4I6M - chains B and C of the 4 polymer chains in the assembly; structure by X-ray diffraction, 2.80 A resolution.

[Chain B]
Molecule: Actin-like protein ARP9
From: Saccharomyces cerevisiae
UniProt: Q05123 (ARP9_YEAST); numbering as in UniProt; present here: 1-246, 275-467
Amino-acid sequence (439 residues; numbered 1 to 467; 28 numbers in that range are skipped by the numbering (no residue carries them; nothing is unmodelled there); the number before each row is that of its first residue):
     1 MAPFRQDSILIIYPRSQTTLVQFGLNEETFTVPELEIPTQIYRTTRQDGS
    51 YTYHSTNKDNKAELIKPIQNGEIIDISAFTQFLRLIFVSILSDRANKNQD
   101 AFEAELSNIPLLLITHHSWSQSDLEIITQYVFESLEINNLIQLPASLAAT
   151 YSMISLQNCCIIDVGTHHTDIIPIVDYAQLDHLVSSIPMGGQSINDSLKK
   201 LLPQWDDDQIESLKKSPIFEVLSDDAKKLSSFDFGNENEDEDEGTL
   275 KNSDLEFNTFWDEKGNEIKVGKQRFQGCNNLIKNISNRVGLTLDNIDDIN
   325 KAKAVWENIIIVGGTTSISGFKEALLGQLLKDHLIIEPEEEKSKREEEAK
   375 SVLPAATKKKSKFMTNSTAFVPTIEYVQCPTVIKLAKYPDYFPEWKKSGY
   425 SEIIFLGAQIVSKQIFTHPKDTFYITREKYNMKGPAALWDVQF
Disordered / not traced: 1-2, 224-246, 376-393
Modified / non-standard residues: Mse1, Mse388 (selenomethionine); Mse153, Mse189, Mse456 (selenomethionine; parent Met)

[Chain C]
Molecule: Actin-like protein ARP9
From: Saccharomyces cerevisiae
Notes: EC 3.6.4.-; fragment: HSA domain residues 575-667
UniProt: P22082 (SNF2_YEAST); residue numbers follow UniProt; this construct covers 575-667
Amino-acid sequence (106 residues; numbered 562 to 667; the number before each row is that of its first residue):
   562 MGHHHHHHHHHHGNVQDALLTNQLYKNHELLKLERKKTEAVARLKSMNKS
   612 AINQYNRRQDKKNKRLKFGHRLIATHTNLERDEQKRAEKKAKERLQALKA
   662 NDEEAY
Disordered / not traced: 562-591, 661-667
Sequence notes: expression tag (562-574)
Modified / non-standard residues: Mse562 (selenomethionine); Mse608 (selenomethionine; parent Met)

[Chain B / chain C interface]
Residue-residue contacts (36; chain B residue first):
  E28(B) - R647(C)
  Y151(B) - F629(C)
  Y151(B) - L633(C)  hydrophobic
  Y151(B) - H637(C)  hydrogen bond (backbone-side chain)
  S152(B) - H637(C)
  I154(B) - H637(C)
  S155(B) - G630(C)  hydrogen bond (side chain-backbone)
  S155(B) - L633(C)
  S155(B) - I634(C)
  Q157(B) - L627(C)
  Q157(B) - H631(C)  hydrogen bond
  D176(B) - K623(C)  salt bridge
  D176(B) - R626(C)  hydrogen bond (backbone-side chain)
  Y177(B) - R626(C)
  Y177(B) - L627(C)  hydrophobic
  Y177(B) - G630(C)  hydrogen bond (side chain-backbone)
  Y177(B) - H631(C)
  Y177(B) - I634(C)
  A178(B) - R626(C)
  Y415(B) - H637(C)  hydrogen bond
  Y415(B) - E641(C)
  Y415(B) - E644(C)
  F416(B) - H637(C)
  F416(B) - L640(C)  hydrophobic
  P417(B) - E644(C)
  I434(B) - L633(C)  hydrophobic
  I434(B) - H637(C)
  Q438(B) - R632(C)
  Q438(B) - L633(C)
  Q438(B) - T636(C)  hydrogen bond
  I439(B) - F629(C)  hydrophobic
  F447(B) - K625(C)
  F447(B) - F629(C)  hydrophobic
  D464(B) - K622(C)
  Q466(B) - K622(C)
  F467(B) - R626(C)
Also at the interface, not in a pair above, chain B (25 interface residues in all): T29, F30, V435, H442, T446, W463
From the paper, about this interface:
  - interface residues, chain C: K623(C), F629(C), H637(C)

[Summary]
25 residues of chain B face 17 of chain C across their interface, with 7 hydrogen bonds and 1 salt bridge.
Polar pairs include D176(B)-K623(C), Y151(B)-H637(C) and S155(B)-G630(C). The paper reports interface residues
K623(C), F629(C) and H637(C).
Here chain B is Actin-like protein ARP9 and chain C is Actin-like protein ARP9, both from Saccharomyces
cerevisiae. Entry 4I6M (Structure of Arp7-Arp9-Snf2(HSA)-RTT102 subcomplex of SWI/SNF chromatin remodeler) was
determined by X-ray diffraction.
